Entry 9BY5 (X-ray diffraction, 1.99 A resolution); this record covers chains B and C of the 3 polymer chains in the assembly.

Chain B (and C):
Protein: Response regulator receiver protein
Organism: Rubellimicrobium thermophilum DSM 16684
Notes: chain C of this document is another copy of the same molecule, construct and numbering; everything in this record applies to it too
UniProtKB: S9SJ09 (S9SJ09_9RHOB); residues 3-271 here correspond to UniProt positions 1-269 (UniProt number = residue number - 2)
Amino-acid sequence (271 residues; numbered 1 to 271; the number before each row is that of its first residue):
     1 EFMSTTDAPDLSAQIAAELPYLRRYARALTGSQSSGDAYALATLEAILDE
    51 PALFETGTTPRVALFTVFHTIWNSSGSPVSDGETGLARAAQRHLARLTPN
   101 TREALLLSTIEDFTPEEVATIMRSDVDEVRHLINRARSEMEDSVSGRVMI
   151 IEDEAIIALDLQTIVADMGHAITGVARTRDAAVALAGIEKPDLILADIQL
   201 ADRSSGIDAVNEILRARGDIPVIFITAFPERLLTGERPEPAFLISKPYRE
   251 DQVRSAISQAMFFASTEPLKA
Disordered / not traced: 1-9, 266-271 (chain C: 1-9, 75-85, 266-271)
Construct notes: expression tag (1-2)
Ion coordination: Mg2+: Asp153, Asp197, Gln199

Interface between chain B and chain C:
Residue-residue contacts (15):
  Ser12(B) - Leu159(C)
  Ser12(B) - Gln162(C)
  Ser12(B) - Thr163(C)
  Ile15(B) - Leu159(C)  hydrophobic
  Ala16(B) - Leu159(C)
  Leu19(B) - Ile156(C)  hydrophobic
  Leu41(B) - Ala155(C)  hydrophobic
  Leu44(B) - Ala155(C)  hydrophobic
  Leu44(B) - Leu159(C)  hydrophobic
  Glu45(B) - Ala155(C)
  Glu45(B) - Arg177(C)  salt bridge
  Leu48(B) - Ala155(C)  hydrophobic
  Leu48(B) - Gln162(C)
  Asp49(B) - Val175(C)
  Asp49(B) - Arg177(C)  salt bridge
Interface residues without a listed pair, chain B (10 interface residues in all): Ala13
Interface residues without a listed pair, chain C (8 interface residues in all): Ala158

Overview:
Chain B and chain C form an interface of 10 and 8 residues respectively; the contacts include 2 salt bridges.
Polar contacts include Glu45(B)-Arg177(C) and Asp49(B)-Arg177(C). Asp153(B), Asp197(B) and Gln199(B) form the
Mg2+ site.
Both chains are Response regulator receiver protein (Rubellimicrobium thermophilum DSM 16684). Entry 9BY5
(Crystal Structure of RT-PhyR (ruthe_01174)) was determined by X-ray diffraction (same publication as 9CB6).
